PDB entry 8AGK | X-ray diffraction, 1.50 A resolution | chain AAA

# Chain AAA
Name: Bont/A1
From: Clostridium botulinum str. Iwanei E
UniProtKB: C9WWY7 (C9WWY7_CLOBO); residue numbers follow UniProt; this construct covers 871-1296
Amino-acid sequence (433 residues; each row starts with the number of its first residue):
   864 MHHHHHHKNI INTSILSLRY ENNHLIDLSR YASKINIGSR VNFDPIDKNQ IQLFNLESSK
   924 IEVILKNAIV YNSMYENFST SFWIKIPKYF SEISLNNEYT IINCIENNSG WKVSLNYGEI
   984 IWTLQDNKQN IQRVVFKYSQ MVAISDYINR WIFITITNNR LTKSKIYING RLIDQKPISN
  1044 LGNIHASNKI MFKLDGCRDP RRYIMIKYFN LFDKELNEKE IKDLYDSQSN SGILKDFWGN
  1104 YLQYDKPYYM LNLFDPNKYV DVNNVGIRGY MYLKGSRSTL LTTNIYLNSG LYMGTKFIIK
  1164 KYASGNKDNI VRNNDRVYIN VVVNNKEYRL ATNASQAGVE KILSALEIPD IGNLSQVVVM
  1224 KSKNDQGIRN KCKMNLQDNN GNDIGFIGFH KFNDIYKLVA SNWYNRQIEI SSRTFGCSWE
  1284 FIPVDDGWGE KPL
Not modelled in the structure: 864-873, 1168, 1226-1233, 1296
Differences from the reference sequence: initiating methionine (864); expression tag (865-870)
Cystine bridges: Cys1235-Cys1280
What the authors report for this chain:
  - conformationally variable residues (loop rearrangement, order/disorder transition, side-chain flip): Ser1225 to Lys1236, Arg1269 to Thr1277, Phe1278
  - binding site for N-acetyl-alpha-neuraminic acid: Phe1278

# In short
The paper reports a binding site for N-acetyl-alpha-neuraminic acid at Phe1278; conformational variability at
Ser1225, Arg1269 and Phe1278.
Chain AAA is Bont/A1 (Clostridium botulinum str. Iwanei E); the structure, Botulinum neurotoxin subtype A6
cell binding domain in complex with GD1a ganglioside, was determined by X-ray diffraction (same publication as
8ALP).
